Entry 4U6B (X-ray diffraction, 2.30 A resolution); this record covers chains A and B of the 4 polymer chains in the assembly.

# Chain A (and B)
Name: Conserved hypothetical lipoprotein
Source organism: Zobellia galactanivorans
Notes: EC 3.2.1.-; chain B of this document is another copy of the same molecule, construct and numbering; everything in this record applies to it too
Reference sequence: F0V1E1 (F0V1E1_ZOBGA); residue numbers follow UniProt; this construct covers 1-433
Chain sequence (433 residues; numbered 1 to 433; the number before each row is that of its first residue):
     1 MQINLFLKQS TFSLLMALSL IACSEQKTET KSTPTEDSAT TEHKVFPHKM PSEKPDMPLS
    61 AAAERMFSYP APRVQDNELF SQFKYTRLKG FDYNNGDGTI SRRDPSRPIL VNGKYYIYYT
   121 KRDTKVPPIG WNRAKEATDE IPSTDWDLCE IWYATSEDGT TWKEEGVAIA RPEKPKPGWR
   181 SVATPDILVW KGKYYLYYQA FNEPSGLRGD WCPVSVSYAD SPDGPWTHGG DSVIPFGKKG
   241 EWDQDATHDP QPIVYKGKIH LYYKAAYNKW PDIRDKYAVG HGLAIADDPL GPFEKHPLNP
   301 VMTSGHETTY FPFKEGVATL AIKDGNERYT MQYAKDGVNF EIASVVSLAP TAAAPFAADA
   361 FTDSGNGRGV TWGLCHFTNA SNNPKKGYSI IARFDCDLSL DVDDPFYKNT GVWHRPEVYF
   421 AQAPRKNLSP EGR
Not modelled in the structure: 1-75, 269-275, 426-433
Bound ions: Ca2+: E78, D397, S399, V402; Na+ near P292 (its only coordinating residue here)
What the authors report for this chain:
  - conformationally variable residues (loop rearrangement): D210, H306, I322 to Y329
  - specificity-determining residues: V279 (proposed by the authors, not directly observed)
  - contacts within the chain: V279-H306 (hydrophobic contact), H306-D324 (hydrophobic contact)
  - self-association interface (contacts with another copy of this molecule): K408 to R425
  - catalytic residues: H306 (by similarity / conservation)

# Chain A / chain B interface
Residue-residue contacts - 69 pairs, chain A then chain B:
  K84(A) - Q422(B)
  K84(A) - A423(B)
  K84(A) - P424(B)
  Y85(A) - Y419(B)
  Y85(A) - F420(B)  hydrophobic
  Y85(A) - Q422(B)  hydrogen bond (backbone-backbone)
  Y85(A) - P424(B)
  T86(A) - F420(B)
  T86(A) - P424(B)
  R87(A) - F420(B)
  D324(A) - W413(B)  hydrogen bond
  G325(A) - G411(B)
  G325(A) - V412(B)  hydrogen bond (backbone-backbone)
  G325(A) - W413(B)
  E327(A) - E327(B)
  E327(A) - S347(B)
  E327(A) - L348(B)
  E327(A) - H414(B)  salt bridge
  S347(A) - E327(B)
  L348(A) - E327(B)
  L348(A) - Y419(B)  hydrophobic
  F377(A) - P416(B)  hydrophobic
  F377(A) - Y419(B)  hydrophobic
  F377(A) - F420(B)  hydrophobic
  N379(A) - H414(B)  hydrogen bond (side chain-backbone)
  N379(A) - R415(B)  hydrogen bond (backbone-side chain)
  N379(A) - P416(B)
  A380(A) - R415(B)  hydrogen bond (backbone-side chain)
  S381(A) - R415(B)  hydrogen bond (backbone-side chain)
  N382(A) - R415(B)  hydrogen bond
  A392(A) - F420(B)  hydrophobic
  F406(A) - A423(B)
  F406(A) - P424(B)
  F406(A) - R425(B)
  Y407(A) - P424(B)
  G411(A) - G325(B)
  V412(A) - G325(B)  hydrogen bond (backbone-backbone)
  V412(A) - E327(B)
  W413(A) - D324(B)  hydrogen bond
  W413(A) - G325(B)
  W413(A) - Q422(B)
  H414(A) - N379(B)  hydrogen bond (backbone-side chain)
  H414(A) - V418(B)
  R415(A) - N379(B)  hydrogen bond (side chain-backbone)
  R415(A) - A380(B)  hydrogen bond (side chain-backbone)
  R415(A) - S381(B)  hydrogen bond (side chain-backbone)
  R415(A) - N382(B)  hydrogen bond
  P416(A) - F377(B)  hydrophobic
  P416(A) - N379(B)
  V418(A) - H414(B)
  V418(A) - V418(B)  hydrophobic
  Y419(A) - Y85(B)
  Y419(A) - L348(B)  hydrophobic
  Y419(A) - F377(B)  hydrophobic
  F420(A) - T86(B)
  F420(A) - R87(B)
  F420(A) - F377(B)  hydrophobic
  Q422(A) - K84(B)
  Q422(A) - Y85(B)  hydrogen bond (backbone-backbone)
  Q422(A) - W413(B)
  A423(A) - K84(B)
  A423(A) - Y85(B)
  A423(A) - F406(B)
  P424(A) - K84(B)
  P424(A) - Y85(B)
  P424(A) - T86(B)
  P424(A) - F406(B)
  P424(A) - Y407(B)
  R425(A) - F406(B)
Other interface residues (no listed pair), chain A (35 interface residues in all): F83, N326, A349, I390, T410
Other interface residues (no listed pair), chain B (35 interface residues in all): F83, N326, A349, I390, A392, T410

# In short
The chain A/chain B interface involves 35 residues from each chain, with 16 hydrogen bonds and 1 salt bridge.
Among the polar pairs are E327(A)-H414(B), D324(A)-W413(B) and N379(A)-H414(B). E78(A), D397(A), S399(A) and
V402(A) form the Ca2+ site. The paper reports the catalytic residue H306(A); the specificity determinant
V279(A).
Chain A and chain B are both Conserved hypothetical lipoprotein (Zobellia galactanivorans); the structure,
Zg3597, a family 117 glycoside hydrolase, produced by the marine bacterium Zobellia galactanivorans, was
determined by X-ray diffraction.
